Entry 7PEW (electron microscopy, 4.60 A resolution (low resolution: residue-level contacts below are approximate; hydrogen-bond / salt-bridge calls are withheld)); this record covers chains D and I of the 10 polymer chains in the assembly.

Chain D:
Molecule: Histone H2B type 1-K
Source organism: Homo sapiens
UniProtKB: O60814 (H2B1K_HUMAN); residues 0-125 here correspond to UniProt positions 1-126 (UniProt number = residue number + 1)
Amino-acid sequence (126 residues; row label = number of the first residue in the row; numbering starts at 0):
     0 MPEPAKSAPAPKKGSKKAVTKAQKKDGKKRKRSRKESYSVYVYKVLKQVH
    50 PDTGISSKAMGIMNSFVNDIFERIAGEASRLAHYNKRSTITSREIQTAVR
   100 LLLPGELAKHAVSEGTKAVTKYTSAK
Not modelled in the structure: 0-29, 125
UniProt features mapped onto this chain:
  - modified residue: Pro-1 (N-acetylproline), Glu-2 (ADP-ribosyl glutamic acid), Lys-5 (N6-(2-hydroxyisobutyryl)lysine), Ser-6 (ADP-ribosylserine), Lys-11 (N6-(beta-hydroxybutyryl)lysine), Lys-12 (N6-(2-hydroxyisobutyryl)lysine), Ser-14 (Phosphoserine), Lys-15 (N6-acetyllysine), Lys-16 (N6-(beta-hydroxybutyryl)lysine), Lys-20 (N6-(2-hydroxyisobutyryl)lysine), Lys-23 (N6-(2-hydroxyisobutyryl)lysine), Lys-24 (N6-(2-hydroxyisobutyryl)lysine), Lys-34 (N6-(2-hydroxyisobutyryl)lysine), Glu-35 (PolyADP-ribosyl glutamic acid), Ser-36 (Phosphoserine), Lys-43 (N6-(2-hydroxyisobutyryl)lysine), Lys-46 (N6-(2-hydroxyisobutyryl)lysine), Lys-57 (N6,N6-dimethyllysine), Arg-79 (Dimethylated arginine), Lys-85 (N6,N6,N6-trimethyllysine) and 6 more in UniProt
  - glycosylation: Ser-112 (O-linked (GlcNAc) serine)
  - cross-link (Glycyl lysine isopeptide (Lys-Gly)): Lys-5 (interchain with G-Cter in SUMO2), Lys-20 (interchain with G-Cter in SUMO2), Lys-34 (interchain with G-Cter in ubiquitin), Lys-120 (interchain with G-Cter in ubiquitin)

Chain I:
Molecule: 176-nt DNA strand
Source organism: synthetic construct
Sequence (176 nucleotides; numbered 3 to 178; the number before each row is that of its first residue):
     3 TCCGGATCCCCTGGAGAATCCCGGTGCCGAGGCCGCTCAATTGGTCGTAG
    53 ACAGCTCTAGCACCGCTTAAACGCACGTACGCGCTGTCCCCCGCGTTTTA
   103 ACCGCCAAGGGGATTACTCCCTAGTCTCCAGGCACGTGTCACATATATAC
   153 ATCCTGTTCCAGTGCCGGACCCGAGC

Interface between chain D and chain I:
Residue-residue contacts - 20 pairs, chain D then chain I:
  Arg-31(D) with DA115(I); DT116(I)
  Arg-33(D) with DC38(I); DT39(I); DC40(I)
  Tyr-42(D) with DG33(I); DG34(I)
  Gly-53(D) with DG33(I)
  Ile-54(D) with DA32(I); DG33(I)
  Ser-55(D) with DA32(I)
  Ser-56(D) with DA32(I)
  Lys-85(D) with DG52(I)
  Arg-86(D) with DG52(I); DA53(I)
  Ser-87(D) with DA51(I); DG52(I)
  Thr-88(D) with DA51(I); DG52(I)
  Arg-92(D) with DA53(I)
Interface residues without a listed pair, chain D (14 interface residues in all): Lys-30, Ser-32
Interface residues without a listed pair, chain I (13 interface residues in all): DG37, DT117

Overview:
Chain D and chain I form an interface of 14 and 13 residues respectively.
Chain D is Histone H2B type 1-K (Homo sapiens) and chain I is a 176-nt DNA strand (synthetic construct); the
structure, Nucleosome 1 of the 4x177 nucleosome array containing H1, was determined by electron microscopy
together with 7PET, 7PEU, 7PEV, 7PEX, 7PEY, 7PEZ and 16 further entries from the same study.
